Entry 2XKI (X-ray diffraction, 1.30 A resolution); this record covers chain A.

[Chain A]
Protein: Neural hemoglobin
Organism: Cerebratulus lacteus
UniProtKB: O76242 (GLBN_CERLA); residues 0-109 here correspond to UniProt positions 1-110 (UniProt number = residue number + 1)
Amino-acid sequence (110 residues; row label = number of the first residue in the row; numbering starts at 0):
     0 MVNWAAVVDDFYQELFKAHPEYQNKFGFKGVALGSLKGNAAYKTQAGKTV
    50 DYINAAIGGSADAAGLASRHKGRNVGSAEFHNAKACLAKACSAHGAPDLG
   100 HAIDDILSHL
Metal / ion sites: heme Fe near His69 (its only coordinating residue here)
Residues lining bound ligands: heme (HEM): Phe10, Tyr11, Leu14, Tyr21, Lys24, Phe25, Gly26, Gln44, Lys47, Thr48, Tyr51, Leu65, Arg68, His69, Arg72, Val74, Glu78, Phe79, Ala82, Leu86, Ile102
UniProt features mapped onto this chain:
  - binding site (heme): His69
What the authors report for this chain:
  - contacts within the chain: Tyr11-Thr48
  - conformationally variable residues (side-chain flip): Gln44
  - binding site for heme: Lys47
  - mutagenesis - L86W (2-3-fold): decreased binding to O2
  - mutagenesis - L86F (2-5-fold), L86W (2-5-fold): decreased binding to ligand entry
  - mutagenesis - A55W (4-fold): decreased binding to NO

[In short]
Ligands of chain A: heme. From UniProt: heme-binding residue His69. From the paper: a binding site for heme at
Lys47; L86F and L86W reduce binding to ligand entry.
Chain A is Neural hemoglobin (Cerebratulus lacteus); the structure, Aquo-met structure of C.lacteus mini-Hb,
was determined by X-ray diffraction, deposited together with 2XKG and 2XKH.
